7ASH - chains G and L of the 18 polymer chains in the assembly; structure by electron microscopy, 4.20 A resolution (low resolution: residue-level contacts below are approximate; hydrogen-bond / salt-bridge calls are withheld).

# Chain G (and L)
Protein: Gag protein
Source organism: Human immunodeficiency virus 1
Notes: chain L of this document is another copy of the same molecule, construct and numbering; everything in this record applies to it too
UniProt: C9DXR6 (C9DXR6_9HIV1); residues 146-378 here correspond to UniProt positions 15-247 (UniProt number = residue number - 131)
Amino-acid sequence (233 residues; row label = number of the first residue in the row):
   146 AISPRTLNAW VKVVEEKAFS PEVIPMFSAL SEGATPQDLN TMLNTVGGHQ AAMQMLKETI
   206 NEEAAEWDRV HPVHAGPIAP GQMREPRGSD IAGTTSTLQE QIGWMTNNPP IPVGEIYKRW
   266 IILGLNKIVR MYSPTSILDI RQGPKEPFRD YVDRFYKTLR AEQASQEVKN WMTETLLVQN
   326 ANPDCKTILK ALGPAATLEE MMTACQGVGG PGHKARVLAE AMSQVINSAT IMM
Differences from the reference sequence: engineered mutation Ile371 (Thr240 in C9DXR6)
Cystine bridges: Cys330-Cys350

# How chain G and chain L interact
Pairs across the interface - 26 pairs, chain G then chain L:
  Asn153(G) - Asn153(L)
  Asn153(G) - Val156(L)
  Asn153(G) - Thr190(L)
  Val156(G) - Asn153(L)
  Lys157(G) - Gln308(L)
  Glu161(G) - Ala309(L)
  Glu161(G) - Ser310(L)
  Thr190(G) - Asn153(L)
  Ser281(G) - Glu312(L)
  Leu283(G) - Glu312(L)
  Leu283(G) - Val313(L)
  Leu283(G) - Trp316(L)
  Gln308(G) - Lys157(L)
  Gln308(G) - Gln308(L)
  Gln308(G) - Ala309(L)
  Ala309(G) - Gln308(L)
  Glu312(G) - Ser281(L)
  Glu312(G) - Leu283(L)
  Val313(G) - Ile282(L)
  Val313(G) - Leu283(L)
  Trp316(G) - Leu283(L)
  Trp316(G) - Trp316(L)
  Trp316(G) - Met317(L)
  Trp316(G) - Leu321(L)
  Met317(G) - Trp316(L)
  Leu321(G) - Trp316(L)
Also at the interface, not in a pair above, chain G (20 interface residues in all): Pro149, Glu160, Asn189, Ile282, Glu307, Ser310
Also at the interface, not in a pair above, chain L (21 interface residues in all): Arg150, Leu152, Glu160, Glu161, Glu307, Thr320

# In short
Chain G and chain L form an interface of 20 and 21 residues respectively.
Chain G and chain L are both Gag protein (Human immunodeficiency virus 1); the structure, HIV-1 Gag immature
lattice. GagdeltaMASP1T8I, was determined by electron microscopy together with 7ASL from the same study.
